PDB entry 8EV3 | electron microscopy, 3.00 A resolution | chains 1 and O of the 41 polymer chains in the assembly

== Chain 1 ==
Molecule: 3497-nt RNA strand
Organism: Schizosaccharomyces pombe
Sequence (3497 nucleotides; row label = number of the first residue in the row):
     1 AUUUGACCUC AAAUCAGGUA GGACUACGCG CUGAACUUAA GCAUAUCAAU AAGCGCAGGA
    61 AAAGAAAAUA ACCAUGAUUC CCUCAGUAAC GGCGAGUGAA GCGGGAAAAG CUCAAAUUUG
   121 AAAUCUGGCA ACAUUUCUUU UGUUGUCCGA GUUGUAAUUU CAAGAAGCUG CUUUGAGUGU
   181 AGACGAUCGG UCUAAGUUCC UUGGAACAGG ACGUCAGAGA GGGUGAGAAC CCCGUCUUUG
   241 GUCGAUUGGA UAUGCCAUAU AAAGCGCUUU CGAAGAGUCG AGUUGUUUGG GAAUGCAGCU
   301 CUAAAUGGGU GGUAAAUUUC AUCUAAAGCU AAAUAUUGGC GAGAGACCGA UAGCGAACAA
   361 GUAGAGUGAU CGAAAGAUGA AAAGAACUUU GAAAAGAGAG UUAAAUAGUA CGUGAAAUUG
   421 CUGAAAGGGA AGCAUUGGAA AUCAGUCUUA CCUGGGUGAG AUCAGUAGUC UCUUCGCGAG
   481 ACUAUGCACU CUGAACCUGU GGUAGGUCAG CAUCAGUUUU CGGGGGCGGA AAAAGAAUAA
   541 GGGAAGGUGG CUUUCCGGGU UCUGCCUGGG GAGUGUUUAU AGCCCUUGUU GUAAUACGUC
   601 CACUGGGGAC UGAGGACUGC GGCUUCGUGC CAAGGAUGCU GACAUAAUGG UUUUCAAUGG
   661 CCCGUCUUGA AACACGGACC AAGGAGUCUA GCAUCUAUGC GAGUGUUUGG GUGAUGAAAA
   721 CCCAUCCGCG AAAUGAAAGU GAAUGCAGGU GGGAACGCCC UUGUGGCGUG CACCAUCGAC
   781 CGACCCGGAA GUUUGUCAAU GGAAGGGUUU GAGUAAGAGC AUAGCUGUUG GGACCCGAAA
   841 GAUGGUGAAC UAUGCCUGAA UAGGGUGAAG CCAGAGGAAA CUCUGGUGGA GGCUCGUAGA
   901 GAUUCUGACG UGCAAAUCGA UCUUCAAAUU UGGGUAUAGG GGCGAAAGAC UAAUCGAACC
   961 AUCUAGUAGC UGGUUCCUGC CGAAGUUUCC CUCAGGAUAG CAGAAACUCA GAUCAGUUUU
  1021 AUGAGGUAAA GCGAAUGAUU AGAGGUCUUG GGGAAGGAAU UUCCUCAACC UAUUCUCAAA
  1081 CUUUAAAUAU GUAAGACGCC CUUGUCGCUU AAUUGGACGU GGGCCAUCGA AUGAGAGUUU
  1141 CUAGUGGGCC AUUUUUGGUA AGCAGAACUG GCGAUGCGGG AUGAACCGAA CGUGAGGUUA
  1201 AGGUGCCGGA AUGUACGCUC AUCAGACACC AGAAAAGGUG UUAGUUCAUC UAGACAGCAG
  1261 GACGGUGGCC AUGGAAGUCG GAAUCCGCUA AGGAGUGUGU AACAACUCAC CUGCCGAAUG
  1321 AACUAGCCCU GAAAAUGGAU GGCGCUUAAG CGUACUACCC AUACCUCACC GUCUGGGUUA
  1381 GCUUUGAGAA GCUCAGACGA GUAGGCAGGC GUGGAGGUUU GUGACGAAGC CUUGGGCGUG
  1441 AGCCUGGGUC GAACAGCCUC UAGUGCAGAU CUUGGUGGAA GUAGCAAAUA UUCAAAUGAG
  1501 AACUUUGAAG ACUGAAGUGG GGAAAGGUUC CAUGUGAACA GCAGUUGGAC AUGGGUUAGU
  1561 CGAUCCUAAG AGAUAGGGAA GCUCCGUAUG AAAGUUGCAC GAUUUUUCGU GCCUCCUAUC
  1621 GAAAGGGAAU CCGGUUAAUA UUCCGGAACC AGAAGGUGGA AUCAACACGG CAACGUAAAU
  1681 GAAGUUGGAG ACGUCGGCGG GAGCCCUGGG AAGAGUUCUC UUUUCUUUUU AACAAACCAU
  1741 UGAACUACCC UGAAAUCGGU UUAUCCGGAG CUAGGGUAUG GUGUUUGGAA GAGUUCAGCG
  1801 CCUCAUGCUG AAUCCGGUGC GCUCUCGACG GCCCUUGAAA AUCCAACGGA AGAAUGGACC
  1861 UUCGGGUCCU UGUUUUCACA UCUGGUCGUA CUCAUAACCG CAGCAGGUCU CCAAGGUGAA
  1921 CAGCCUCUAG UUGAUAGAAC AAUGUAGAUA AGGGAAGUCG GCAAAAUGGA UCCGUAACUU
  1981 CGGGAUAAGG AUUGGCUCUA AGGGUUGGGU ACGUUGGGCC UUGGAACCUG AACGGUUGCU
  2041 GGACUGAGCG UGGACCGAUG UCUUUUCUCG CCUUUCGGGG UGAGAAGGGA UGUUGGACCU
  2101 GCUUGGACCU UGGCGGCCGG GAAGUCCUUG GUCGGGCUUU UCUCCUUCUC GGGGAUUAUG
  2161 CUCUUACUGG CGUACGUUUA ACAACCAACU UAGAACUGGU ACGGACAAGG GGAAUCUGAC
  2221 UGUCUAAUUA AAACAUAGCA UUGCGAUGGC CAGAAAGUGG UGUUGACGCA AUGUGAUUUC
  2281 UGCCCAGUGC UCUGAAUGUC AAAGUGAAGA AAUUCAACCA AGCGCGGGUA AACGGCGGGA
  2341 GUAACUAUGA CUCUCUUAAG GUAGCCAAAU GCCUCGUCAU CUAACUAGUG ACGCGCAUGA
  2401 AUGGAUUAAC GAGAUUCCCA CUGUCCCUAU CUACUAUCUA GCGAAACCAC AGCCUGGGGA
  2461 ACGGGCCAGG CAAAAUCAGC GGGGAAAGAA GACCCUGUUG AGCUUGACUC UAGUUUGACA
  2521 UUGUGAAGAG ACAUAGAGGG UGUAGGAUAA GUGGGAGUAU GUUUCGGCAU ACGCCGGUGA
  2581 AAUACCACUA CCUUUAUCGU UUCUUUACUU AAUCAAUGAA GCGGAAUUGG GAUUUAUUUC
  2641 CCAUAUUCUA GCGUUAAAGU UUCUUCGCGA ACUGAUCCGC GUUGAUGACA UUGUCAGGUG
  2701 GGGAGUUUGG CUGGGGCGGC ACAUCUGUUA AAAGAUAACG CAGGUGUCCU AAGGGGGACU
  2761 CAUCGAGAAC AGAAAUCUCG AGUAGAAUAA AAGGGUAAAA GUCCCCUUGA UUUUGAUUUU
  2821 CAGUGUGAAU ACAAACCAUG AAAGUGUGGC CUAUCGAUCC UUUGUUCCCU CGAAAUUUGA
  2881 GGACAGAGGU GCCAGAAAAG UUACCACAGG GAUAACUGGC UUGUGGCAGC CAAGCGUUCA
  2941 UAGCGACGUU GCUUUUUGAU UCUUCGAUGU CGGCUCUUCC UAUCAUACCG AAGCAGAAUU
  3001 CGGUAAGCGU UGGAUUGUUC ACCCACUAAU AGGGAACGUG AGCUGGGUUU AGACCGUCGU
  3061 GAGACAGGUU AGUUUUACCC UACUGAUGAA GUGUCGUCGC AAUGGUAAUU CAACUUAGUA
  3121 CGAGAGGAAC CGUUGAUUCA GAUCAUUGGU AUUUGCGGCU GCCUGACAAG GCAAUGCCGC
  3181 GGAGCUAUCA UCUGCCGGAU AACGGCUGAA CGCCUCUAAG CCAGAAUCCG UGCCAGAAAG
  3241 CGACGAUUUU UUGGUCCGCA UGAUUUAUAU GUAUAAAAAU AGAGGUAGGA CUUGUUCCUA
  3301 CUCUCCUGUA UCGUAGAAGA UGGGCGAUGG UUGAUGAAAC GGAAGUGUUU UAUUGACUUG
  3361 UCCAUGAAAU UCCAUUGAAA UCUUGUGCGG AAUCGAAUCC AUUGCAUACG ACUUUAAUGU
  3421 GGAACGGGGU AUUGUAAGCA GUAGAGUAGC CUUGUUGUUA CGAUCUGCUG AGAUUAAGCC
  3481 UUUGUUCCCA AGAUUUG
Not modelled in the structure: 1-2, 37-47, 92-95, 288-293, 313-318, 474-476, 552-573, 625-627, 733-748, 778-815, 848-956, 991-994, 1026-1087, 1095-1129, 1228-1231, 1250-1317, 1332-1340, 1486-1934, 1939-2436, 2472-2982, 3009-3093, 3159-3176, 3249-3268, 3290-3297, 3376-3394, 3436-3470

== Chain O ==
Name: 60S ribosomal protein L16-B
Organism: Schizosaccharomyces pombe
Reference sequence: O42991 (RL16B_SCHPO); numbering as in UniProt (aligned over 1-197)
Sequence (197 residues; numbered 1 to 197; the number before each row is that of its first residue):
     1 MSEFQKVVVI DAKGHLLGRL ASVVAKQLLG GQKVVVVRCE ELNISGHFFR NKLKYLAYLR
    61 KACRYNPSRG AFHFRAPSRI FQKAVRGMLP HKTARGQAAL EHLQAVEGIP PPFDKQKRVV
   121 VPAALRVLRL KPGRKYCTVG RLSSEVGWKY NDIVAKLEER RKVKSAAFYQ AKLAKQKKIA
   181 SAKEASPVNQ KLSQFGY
Not modelled in the structure: 1, 61-70
Swiss-Prot annotation at these positions:
  - modified residue: Ser-193 (Phosphoserine)

== Interface between chain 1 and chain O ==
Pairs across the interface (115; chain 1 residue first):
  A657(1) with Thr-93(O), hydrogen bond to the phosphate; Ala-94(O), hydrogen bond to the phosphate; Arg-95(O), hydrogen bond to the phosphate
  U658(1) with Thr-93(O), phosphate contact
  G1205(1) with Ser-22(O), hydrogen bond to the sugar; Met-88(O), hydrogen bond to the base
  C1206(1) with Ser-22(O), hydrogen bond to the sugar; Ala-25(O), sugar contact; Lys-26(O), phosphate contact; Met-88(O), hydrogen bond to the sugar
  C1207(1) with Lys-26(O), salt bridge to the phosphate; Leu-29(O), sugar contact; Met-88(O), sugar contact; Leu-89(O), sugar contact; Pro-90(O), sugar contact
  G1208(1) with Arg-95(O), salt bridge to the phosphate
  G1209(1) with Lys-26(O), salt bridge to the phosphate
  U1212(1) with Arg-19(O), base contact; Ser-22(O), base contact; Val-23(O), base contact; Ala-123(O), sugar contact
  C1220(1) with Arg-134(O), hydrogen bond to the base
  A1221(1) with Arg-50(O), hydrogen bond to the sugar
  U1222(1) with His-47(O), base contact; Phe-49(O), base contact; Arg-50(O), salt bridge to the phosphate; Leu-53(O), sugar contact
  A1224(1) with Arg-50(O), salt bridge to the phosphate
  G1342(1) with Gly-87(O), hydrogen bond to the base; Met-88(O), base contact
  C1343(1) with Lys-83(O), hydrogen bond to the phosphate; Ala-84(O), hydrogen bond to the sugar; Gly-87(O), sugar contact; Met-88(O), base contact
  G1344(1) with Gly-18(O), hydrogen bond to the phosphate; Lys-83(O), salt bridge to the phosphate; Ala-84(O), phosphate contact
  C1345(1) with Leu-17(O), phosphate contact; Gly-18(O), hydrogen bond to the phosphate; Arg-19(O), hydrogen bond to the phosphate; Ile-44(O), phosphate contact
  U1346(1) with Leu-16(O), phosphate contact; Arg-19(O), salt bridge to the phosphate; Ser-45(O), hydrogen bond to the phosphate; Arg-50(O), base contact; Arg-134(O), hydrogen bond to the sugar
  U1347(1) with Leu-130(O), base contact; Lys-131(O), hydrogen bond to the phosphate; Arg-134(O), salt bridge to the phosphate
  A1348(1) with Arg-19(O), sugar contact
  A1349(1) with Gly-18(O), hydrogen bond to the base; Arg-19(O), salt bridge to the phosphate
  G2470(1) with Ala-71(O), sugar contact; Arg-86(O), salt bridge to the phosphate; His-91(O), salt bridge to the phosphate; Lys-92(O), base contact
  C2471(1) with Arg-86(O), salt bridge to the phosphate; Lys-92(O), base contact
  A3101(1) with Tyr-150(O), phosphate contact
  A3102(1) with Arg-79(O), hydrogen bond to the sugar; Tyr-150(O), hydrogen bond to the phosphate
  U3103(1) with Phe-72(O), sugar contact; His-73(O), phosphate contact; Phe-74(O), phosphate contact; Arg-75(O), hydrogen bond to the phosphate; Arg-79(O), salt bridge to the phosphate
  G3104(1) with Ala-71(O), phosphate contact; His-73(O), phosphate contact; Arg-75(O), salt bridge to the phosphate
  C3229(1) with Glu-145(O), sugar contact
  G3230(1) with Val-146(O), phosphate contact; Gly-147(O), phosphate contact
  U3231(1) with Lys-149(O), salt bridge to the phosphate
  U3270(1) with Lys-6(O), salt bridge to the phosphate
  U3272(1) with Lys-6(O), base contact
  A3275(1) with Asp-114(O), base contact; Lys-115(O), base contact; Gln-116(O), sugar contact; Arg-118(O), hydrogen bond to the sugar; Ser-165(O), base contact; Phe-168(O), stacking on the base
  A3276(1) with Arg-118(O), phosphate contact; Ser-165(O), sugar contact; Ala-166(O), sugar contact; Phe-168(O), phosphate contact; Tyr-169(O), stacking on the base; Lys-172(O), phosphate contact
  A3277(1) with Arg-118(O), salt bridge to the phosphate; Arg-161(O), salt bridge to the phosphate; Lys-162(O), hydrogen bond to the phosphate
  A3278(1) with Lys-13(O), salt bridge to the phosphate; Arg-38(O), salt bridge to the phosphate; Lys-162(O), salt bridge to the phosphate
  A3279(1) with Lys-13(O), salt bridge to the phosphate
  U3280(1) with Val-127(O), sugar contact
  A3281(1) with Pro-132(O), base contact
  G3285(1) with Gln-170(O), phosphate contact; Leu-173(O), phosphate contact
  U3286(1) with Leu-173(O), phosphate contact; Lys-177(O), sugar contact
  U3307(1) with Pro-122(O), base contact
  G3308(1) with Lys-117(O), base contact
  U3311(1) with Tyr-197(O), phosphate contact
  C3312(1) with Lys-183(O), salt bridge to the phosphate
  G3341(1) with Lys-164(O), hydrogen bond to the phosphate
  G3342(1) with Lys-164(O), salt bridge to the phosphate
  A3343(1) with Pro-111(O), base contact; Leu-157(O), phosphate contact; Lys-164(O), base contact
  A3344(1) with Val-106(O), base contact; Pro-110(O), base contact; Pro-111(O), sugar contact
  G3345(1) with Pro-111(O), phosphate contact
  U3346(1) with Pro-111(O), phosphate contact; Pro-112(O), phosphate contact
Other interface residues (no listed pair), chain 1 (57 interface residues in all): A656, C1223, G2469, A3269, A3273, G3284, A3310
Other interface residues (no listed pair), chain O (76 interface residues in all): Lys-54, Ile-109, Arg-126, Arg-129, Arg-160

== In short ==
Chain 1 and chain O form an interface of 57 and 76 residues respectively, with 25 hydrogen bonds, 24 salt
bridges and 2 aromatic stacking contacts. Among the polar pairs are G1205(1)/Met-88(O), C1220(1)/Arg-134(O)
and G1342(1)/Gly-87(O).
Here chain 1 is a 3497-nt RNA strand and chain O is 60S ribosomal protein L16-B, both from Schizosaccharomyces
pombe. Entry 8EV3 (Ytm1 associated 60S nascent ribosome (-Fkbp39) State 1B) was determined by electron
microscopy, deposited together with 8ESQ, 8ESR, 8ETC, 8ETG, 8ETH, 8ETI and 3 further entries.
